6PXI - chains C and D of the 6 polymer chains in the assembly; structure by X-ray diffraction, 3.45 A resolution.

Chain C (and D):
Name: ATP-dependent protease subunit HslV
From: Escherichia coli
Notes: EC 3.4.25.2; chain D of this document is another copy of the same molecule, construct and numbering; everything in this record applies to it too
UniProtKB: P0A7B8 (HSLV_ECOLI); residues 1-174 here correspond to UniProt positions 2-175 (UniProt number = residue number + 1)
Sequence (174 residues; numbered 1 to 174; the number before each row is that of its first residue):
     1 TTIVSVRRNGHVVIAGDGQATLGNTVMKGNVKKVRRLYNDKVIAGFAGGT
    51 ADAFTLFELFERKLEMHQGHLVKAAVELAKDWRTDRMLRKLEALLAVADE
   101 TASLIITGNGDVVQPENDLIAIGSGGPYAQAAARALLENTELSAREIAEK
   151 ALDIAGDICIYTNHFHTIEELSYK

How chain C and chain D interact:
Pairs across the interface - 22 pairs, chain C then chain D:
  Lys-73(C) with Phe-54(D)
  Val-76(C) with Ala-51(D), hydrophobic
  Lys-80(C) with Thr-55(D)
  Arg-83(C) with Asp-52(D), salt bridge; Lys-90(D), hydrogen bond (side chain-backbone); Leu-91(D); Glu-92(D), salt bridge
  Thr-84(C) with Met-87(D), hydrogen bond; Lys-90(D)
  Arg-86(C) with Lys-90(D)
  Asn-109(C) with Asp-52(D)
  Gly-110(C) with Ala-51(D); Asp-52(D)
  Asp-111(C) with Gly-49(D); Thr-50(D), hydrogen bond (side chain-backbone)
  Val-112(C) with Thr-50(D), hydrogen bond (backbone-side chain)
  Val-113(C) with Met-27(D), hydrophobic; Lys-28(D)
  Gln-114(C) with Lys-28(D), hydrogen bond (backbone-side chain)
  Glu-116(C) with Gly-29(D); Asn-30(D)
  Pro-127(C) with Thr-25(D)
Other interface residues (no listed pair), chain C (18 interface residues in all): Ala-79, Ile-105, Pro-115, Gln-130
Other interface residues (no listed pair), chain D (16 interface residues in all): Val-26

Overview:
18 residues of chain C and 16 residues of chain D are in contact, with 5 hydrogen bonds and 2 salt bridges.
Polar contacts include Arg-83(C)/Asp-52(D), Arg-83(C)/Glu-92(D) and Arg-83(C)/Lys-90(D).
Chain C and chain D are both ATP-dependent protease subunit HslV (Escherichia coli); the structure, The
crystal structure of a singly capped HslUV complex with an axial pore plug and a ..., was determined by X-ray
diffraction together with 6PXK and 6PXL from the same study.
